Entry 8W5P (electron microscopy, 3.30 A resolution); this record covers chains H and c of the 4 polymer chains in the assembly.

[Chain H]
Molecule: Heavy chain of Ab40
Organism: Mus musculus
Sequence (121 residues; each row starts with the number of its first residue):
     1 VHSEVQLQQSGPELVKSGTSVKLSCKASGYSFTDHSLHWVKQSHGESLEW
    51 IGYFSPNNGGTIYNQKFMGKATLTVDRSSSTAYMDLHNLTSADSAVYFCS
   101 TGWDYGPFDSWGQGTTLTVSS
Not modelled in the structure: 1-4, 118-121
Disulfides: Cys25-Cys99

[Chain c]
Molecule: Minor capsid protein A1
Organism: Escherichia phage Qbeta
Reference sequence: Q8LTE1 (A1_BPQBE); residues 0-132 here correspond to UniProt positions 1-133 (UniProt number = residue number + 1)
Sequence (133 residues; row label = number of the first residue in the row; numbering starts at 0):
     0 MAKLETVTLGNIGKDGKQTLVLNPRGVNPTNGVASLSQAGAVPALEKRVT
    50 VSVSQPSRNRKNYKVQVKIQNPTACTANGSCDPSVTRQAYADVTFSFTQY
   100 STDEERAFVRTELAALLASPLLIDAIDQLNPAY
Not modelled in the structure: 0, 56-59

[Chain H / chain c interface]
Residue-residue contacts (8):
  Asp34(H) - Gln17(c)
  Trp103(H) - Asp14(c)
  Trp103(H) - Lys16(c)
  Trp103(H) - Gln17(c)
  Tyr105(H) - Thr18(c)
  Gly106(H) - Lys16(c)
  Pro107(H) - Lys16(c)
  Asp109(H) - Lys16(c)  salt bridge
Other interface residues (no listed pair), chain c (5 interface residues in all): Val20

[Overview]
6 residues of chain H and 5 residues of chain c are in contact, with 1 salt bridge. The salt-bridged pair is
Asp109(H)-Lys16(c).
Here chain H is Heavy chain of Ab40 (Mus musculus) and chain c is Minor capsid protein A1 (Escherichia phage
Qbeta). Entry 8W5P (Cryo-EM structure of Qb-Ab40) was determined by electron microscopy (same publication as
8W5D, 8W5E, 8W5F, 8W5G, 8W5L, 8W5M and 8 further entries).
